PDB entry 8UW1 | electron microscopy, 2.88 A resolution | chains B and I of the 11 polymer chains in the assembly

[Chain B]
Protein: Histone H4
Organism: Xenopus laevis
UniProt: A0A8J1LTD2 (A0A8J1LTD2_XENLA); residues 0-102 here correspond to UniProt positions 14-116 (UniProt number = residue number + 14)
Chain sequence (103 residues; row label = number of the first residue in the row; numbering starts at 0):
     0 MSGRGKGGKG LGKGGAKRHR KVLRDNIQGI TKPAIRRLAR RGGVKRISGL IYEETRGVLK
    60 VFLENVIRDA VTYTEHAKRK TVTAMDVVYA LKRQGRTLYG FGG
Disordered / not traced: 0-23

[Chain I]
Molecule: 146-nt DNA strand
Organism: Escherichia coli 'BL21-Gold(DE3)pLysS AG'
Sequence (146 nucleotides; row label = number of the first residue in the row):
     2 TCGAGAATCC CGGTGCCGAG GCCGCTCAAT TGGTCGTAGA CAGCTCTAGC ACCGCTTAAA
    62 CGCACGTACG GATTCTCCCC CGCGTTTTAA CCGCCAAGGG GATTACTCCC TAGTCTCCAG
   122 GCACGTGTCA GATATATACA TCCGAT

[Chain B / chain I interface]
Contacting residue pairs (11; chain B residue first):
  Arg-35(B) / DC82(I)  salt bridge to the phosphate
  Arg-45(B) / DC81(I)  sugar contact
  Arg-45(B) / DC82(I)  phosphate contact
  Ile-46(B) / DC81(I)  sugar contact
  Ile-46(B) / DC82(I)  hydrogen bond to the phosphate
  Gly-48(B) / DC81(I)  hydrogen bond to the phosphate
  Arg-78(B) / DG102(I)  phosphate contact
  Lys-79(B) / DG101(I)  phosphate contact
  Lys-79(B) / DG102(I)  hydrogen bond to the phosphate
  Thr-80(B) / DG101(I)  phosphate contact
  Thr-80(B) / DG102(I)  hydrogen bond to the phosphate
Other interface residues (no listed pair), chain B (11 interface residues in all): Arg-39, Lys-44, Ser-47, Lys-77

[In short]
The interface between chain B and chain I involves 11 residues on one side and 4 on the other, with 4 hydrogen
bonds and 1 salt bridge. Polar contacts include Ile-46(B)/DC82(I), Gly-48(B)/DC81(I) and Lys-79(B)/DG102(I).
Chain B is Histone H4 (Xenopus laevis) and chain I is a 146-nt DNA strand (Escherichia coli
'BL21-Gold(DE3)pLysS AG'); the structure, Cryo-EM structure of DNMT3A1 UDR in complex with
H2AK119Ub-nucleosome, was determined by electron microscopy.
